PDB entry 6YK5 | X-ray diffraction, 1.15 A resolution | chain A

Chain A:
Name: Glutamate receptor 2
Source organism: Rattus norvegicus
UniProtKB: P19491 (GRIA2_RAT); the construct has insertions or renumbered stretches relative to UniProt, so the offset changes along the chain: 3-117 = UniProt 413-527; 120-264 = UniProt 653-797
Amino-acid sequence (264 residues; row label = number of the first residue in the row):
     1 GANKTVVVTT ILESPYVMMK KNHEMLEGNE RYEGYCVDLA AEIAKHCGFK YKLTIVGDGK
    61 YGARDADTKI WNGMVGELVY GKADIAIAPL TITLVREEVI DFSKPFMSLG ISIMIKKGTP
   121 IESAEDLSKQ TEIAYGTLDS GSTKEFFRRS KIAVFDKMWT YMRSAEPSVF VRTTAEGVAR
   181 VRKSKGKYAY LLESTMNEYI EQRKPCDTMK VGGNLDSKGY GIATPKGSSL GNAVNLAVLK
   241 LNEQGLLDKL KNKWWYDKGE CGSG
Unresolved in the structure: 264
Construct notes: expression tag (1-2); linker (118-119)
Curated features (UniProtKB/Swiss-Prot):
  - binding site (L-glutamate): Pro89, Thr91, Arg96, Ser142, Thr143, Glu193
  - site: Arg64 (Interaction with the cone snail toxin Con-ikot-ikot), Ile121 (Crucial to convey clamshell closure to channel opening), Arg148 (Interaction with the cone snail toxin Con-ikot-ikot), Lys240 (Interaction with the cone snail toxin Con-ikot-ikot)
  - glycosylation: Asn3 (N-linked (GlcNAc...) asparagine)
  - modified residue (Phosphoserine): Ser150, Ser184
Disulfide bonds: Cys206-Cys261
Metal / ion sites: lithium ion: Glu97, Ile100
Ligand contacts: compound (PVK; (S)-1-(2'-Amino-2'-carboxyethyl)-5,7-dihydrofuro[3,4-d]-pyrimidine-2,4(1H,3H)-dione): Glu13, Tyr61, Pro89, Leu90, Thr91, Arg96, Leu138, Ser140, Gly141, Ser142, Thr143, Thr174, Leu192, Glu193, Met196, Tyr220

In short:
Chain A binds compound. Glu97 and Ile100 form the lithium ion site. Curated annotation (UniProt) lists 6
L-glutamate-binding residues.
Chain A is Glutamate receptor 2 (Rattus norvegicus); the structure, Structure of the AMPA receptor GluA2o
ligand-binding domain (S1S2J) in complex with the compound
(S)-1-(2'-Amino-2'-carboxyethyl)-5,7-dihydrofuro[3,4-d]- pyrimidine-2,4(1H,3H)-dione ..., was determined by
X-ray diffraction (same publication as 6YK2, 6YK3, 6YK4 and 6YK6).
